3CJ2 - chain A; structure by X-ray diffraction, 1.75 A resolution.

== Chain A ==
Molecule: RNA-directed RNA polymerase
Organism: Hepatitis C virus subtype 1b
Notes: EC 2.7.7.48
UniProtKB: P26663 (POLG_HCVBK); residues 2-570 here correspond to UniProt positions 2421-2989 (UniProt number = residue number + 2419)
Sequence (576 residues; numbered -5 to 570; the number before each row is that of its first residue; numbers below 1 keep their minus sign (Met-5 is residue -5)):
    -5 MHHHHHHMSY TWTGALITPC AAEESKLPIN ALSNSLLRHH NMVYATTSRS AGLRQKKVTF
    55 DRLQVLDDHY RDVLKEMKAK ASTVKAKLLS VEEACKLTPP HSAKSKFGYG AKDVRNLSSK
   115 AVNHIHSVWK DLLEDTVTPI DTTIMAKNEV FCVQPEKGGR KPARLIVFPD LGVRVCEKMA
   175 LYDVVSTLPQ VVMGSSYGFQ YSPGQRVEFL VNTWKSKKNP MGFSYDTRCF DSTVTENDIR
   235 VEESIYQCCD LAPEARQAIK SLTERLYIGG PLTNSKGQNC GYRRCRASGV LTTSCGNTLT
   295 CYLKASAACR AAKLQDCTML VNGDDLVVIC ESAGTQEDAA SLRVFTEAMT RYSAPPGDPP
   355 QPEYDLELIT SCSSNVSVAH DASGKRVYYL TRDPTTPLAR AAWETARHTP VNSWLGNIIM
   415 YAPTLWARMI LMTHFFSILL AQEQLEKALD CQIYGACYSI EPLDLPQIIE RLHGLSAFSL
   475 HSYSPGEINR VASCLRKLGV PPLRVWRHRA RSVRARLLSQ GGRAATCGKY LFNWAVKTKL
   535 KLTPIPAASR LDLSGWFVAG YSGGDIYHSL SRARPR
Unresolved in the structure: -5 to 0, 149-153, 563-570
Disulfides: Cys303-Cys311
Sequence notes: expression tag (-5 to 1)
Bound ions: Ni2+ site 1: His1 (shared with 1 residue of chain B); Ni2+ site 2: Asp66 (shared with 1 residue of chain B)
Ligand contacts: SX3 (4-bromo-2-{[(3R,5S)-3,5-dimethylpiperidin-1-yl]carbonyl}aniline): Leu419, Arg422, Met423, Leu474, His475, Tyr477, Ile482, Leu497, Arg498, Arg501, Trp528
UniProt features mapped onto this chain:
  - binding site (Mg(2+)): Asp220, Asp318, Asp319
  - modified residue (Phosphoserine): Ser29, Ser42
Reported in the primary citation:
  - binding site for SX3: Arg501

== Overview ==
Chain A binds compound SX3. From UniProt: 3 Mg2+-binding residues. The paper reports a binding site for SX3 at
Arg501.
Chain A is RNA-directed RNA polymerase (Hepatitis C virus subtype 1b); the structure, Crystal structure of
hepatitis c virus rna-dependent rna polymerase ns5b in complex with optimized small molecule ..., was
determined by X-ray diffraction, deposited together with 3CIZ, 3CJ0, 3CJ3, 3CJ4 and 3CJ5.
